6GVY - chains A and C of the 3 polymer chains in the assembly; structure by X-ray diffraction, 2.20 A resolution.

== Chain A ==
Molecule: Genome polyprotein
Source organism: Foot-and-mouth disease virus - type C
UniProtKB: Q0QEE0 (Q0QEE0_9PICO); residues 1-470 here correspond to UniProt positions 1525-1994 (UniProt number = residue number + 1524)
Chain sequence (481 residues; row label = number of the first residue in the row):
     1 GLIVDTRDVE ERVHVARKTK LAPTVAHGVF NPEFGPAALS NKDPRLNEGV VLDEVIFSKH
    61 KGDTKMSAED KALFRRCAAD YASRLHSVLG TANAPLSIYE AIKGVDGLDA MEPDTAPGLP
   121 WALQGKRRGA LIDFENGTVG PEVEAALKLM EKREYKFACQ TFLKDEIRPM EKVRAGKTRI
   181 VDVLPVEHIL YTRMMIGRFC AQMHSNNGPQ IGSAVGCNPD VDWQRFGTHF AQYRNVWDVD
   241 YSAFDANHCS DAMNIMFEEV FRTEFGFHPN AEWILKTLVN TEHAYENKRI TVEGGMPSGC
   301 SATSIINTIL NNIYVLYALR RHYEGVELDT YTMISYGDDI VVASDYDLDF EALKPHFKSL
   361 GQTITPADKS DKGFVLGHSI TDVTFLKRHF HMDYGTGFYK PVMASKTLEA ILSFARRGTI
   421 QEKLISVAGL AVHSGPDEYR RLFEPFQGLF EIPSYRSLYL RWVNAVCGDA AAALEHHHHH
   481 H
Unresolved in the structure: 476-481
Differences from the reference sequence: engineered mutation Ala-16 (Met1540 in Q0QEE0); expression tag (471-481)

== Chain C ==
Molecule: 8-nt RNA strand
Sequence (8 nucleotides; row label = number of the first residue in the row):
   903 CUCCCGGG
Unresolved in the structure: 903

== Chain A / chain C interface ==
Pairs across the interface (39; chain A residue first):
  Gly-107(A) with C907(C), phosphate contact
  Leu-108(A) with C907(C), phosphate contact
  Asp-109(A) with C907(C), hydrogen bond to the phosphate; G908(C), phosphate contact
  Glu-112(A) with C905(C), phosphate contact
  Thr-115(A) with U904(C), sugar contact; C905(C), hydrogen bond to the phosphate
  Ala-116(A) with U904(C), phosphate contact
  Arg-128(A) with U904(C), phosphate contact; C905(C), salt bridge to the phosphate
  Phe-162(A) with U904(C), phosphate contact
  Lys-164(A) with U904(C), hydrogen bond to the base
  Val-181(A) with U904(C), base contact
  Val-183(A) with U904(C), sugar contact
  Ile-189(A) with C905(C), sugar contact; C906(C), phosphate contact
  Arg-193(A) with C906(C), salt bridge to the phosphate
  His-204(A) with C906(C), hydrogen bond to the sugar; C907(C), salt bridge to the phosphate
  Gly-216(A) with C907(C), hydrogen bond to the sugar; G908(C), sugar contact
  Cys-217(A) with C907(C), hydrogen bond to the sugar; G908(C), sugar contact
  Asn-218(A) with G908(C), hydrogen bond to the phosphate; G909(C), hydrogen bond to the phosphate
  Ser-298(A) with U904(C), base contact
  Gly-299(A) with U904(C), hydrogen bond to the sugar; C905(C), sugar contact
  Cys-300(A) with C905(C), hydrogen bond to the sugar
  Ser-301(A) with C905(C), sugar contact; C906(C), hydrogen bond to the phosphate
  Ala-302(A) with C905(C), hydrogen bond to the sugar
  Thr-303(A) with C905(C), base contact
  Ser-304(A) with C906(C), base contact
  Tyr-336(A) with C907(C), hydrogen bond to the sugar
  Glu-422(A) with G910(C), hydrogen bond to the base
  Ile-425(A) with G910(C), phosphate contact
  Ser-426(A) with G909(C), base contact
  Arg-461(A) with G910(C), salt bridge to the phosphate
Other interface residues (no listed pair), chain A (31 interface residues in all): Val-215, Pro-219

== Overview ==
The interface between chain A and chain C involves 31 residues on one side and 7 on the other, with 14
hydrogen bonds and 4 salt bridges. Polar pairs include Lys-164(A)/U904(C), Glu-422(A)/G910(C) and
His-204(A)/C906(C).
Chain A is Genome polyprotein (Foot-and-mouth disease virus - type C) and chain C is an 8-nt RNA strand; the
structure, Mutant M16A of RNA dependent RNA polymerase 3D from Foot-and-Mouth disease Virus complexed with an
template ..., was determined by X-ray diffraction, deposited together with 6GVV.
